5GAP - chains U and A of the 12 polymer chains in the assembly; structure by electron microscopy, 3.60 A resolution.

== Chain U ==
Molecule: U5 snRNA
Source organism: Saccharomyces cerevisiae
Sequence (214 nucleotides; row label = number of the first residue in the row):
     1 AAGCAGCUUU ACAGAUCAAU GGCGGAGGGA GGUCAACAUC AAGAACUGUG GGCCUUUUAU
    61 UGCCUAUAGA ACUUAUAACG AACAUGGUUC UUGCCUUUUA CCAGAACCAU CCGGGUGUUG
   121 UCUCCAUAGA AACAGGUAAA GCUGUCCGUU ACUGUGGGCU UGCCAUAUUU UUUGGAACUU
   181 UUCUGCCCUU UUUCUCAAUG AGUAAGGAGG GCGU
Unresolved in the structure: 1-87, 108-214

== Chain A ==
Name: Pre-mRNA-splicing factor 8
Source organism: Saccharomyces cerevisiae
UniProtKB: P33334 (PRP8_YEAST); residues 1-2413 here = UniProt positions 1-2413
Sequence (2413 residues; numbered 1 to 2413; the number before each row is that of its first residue):
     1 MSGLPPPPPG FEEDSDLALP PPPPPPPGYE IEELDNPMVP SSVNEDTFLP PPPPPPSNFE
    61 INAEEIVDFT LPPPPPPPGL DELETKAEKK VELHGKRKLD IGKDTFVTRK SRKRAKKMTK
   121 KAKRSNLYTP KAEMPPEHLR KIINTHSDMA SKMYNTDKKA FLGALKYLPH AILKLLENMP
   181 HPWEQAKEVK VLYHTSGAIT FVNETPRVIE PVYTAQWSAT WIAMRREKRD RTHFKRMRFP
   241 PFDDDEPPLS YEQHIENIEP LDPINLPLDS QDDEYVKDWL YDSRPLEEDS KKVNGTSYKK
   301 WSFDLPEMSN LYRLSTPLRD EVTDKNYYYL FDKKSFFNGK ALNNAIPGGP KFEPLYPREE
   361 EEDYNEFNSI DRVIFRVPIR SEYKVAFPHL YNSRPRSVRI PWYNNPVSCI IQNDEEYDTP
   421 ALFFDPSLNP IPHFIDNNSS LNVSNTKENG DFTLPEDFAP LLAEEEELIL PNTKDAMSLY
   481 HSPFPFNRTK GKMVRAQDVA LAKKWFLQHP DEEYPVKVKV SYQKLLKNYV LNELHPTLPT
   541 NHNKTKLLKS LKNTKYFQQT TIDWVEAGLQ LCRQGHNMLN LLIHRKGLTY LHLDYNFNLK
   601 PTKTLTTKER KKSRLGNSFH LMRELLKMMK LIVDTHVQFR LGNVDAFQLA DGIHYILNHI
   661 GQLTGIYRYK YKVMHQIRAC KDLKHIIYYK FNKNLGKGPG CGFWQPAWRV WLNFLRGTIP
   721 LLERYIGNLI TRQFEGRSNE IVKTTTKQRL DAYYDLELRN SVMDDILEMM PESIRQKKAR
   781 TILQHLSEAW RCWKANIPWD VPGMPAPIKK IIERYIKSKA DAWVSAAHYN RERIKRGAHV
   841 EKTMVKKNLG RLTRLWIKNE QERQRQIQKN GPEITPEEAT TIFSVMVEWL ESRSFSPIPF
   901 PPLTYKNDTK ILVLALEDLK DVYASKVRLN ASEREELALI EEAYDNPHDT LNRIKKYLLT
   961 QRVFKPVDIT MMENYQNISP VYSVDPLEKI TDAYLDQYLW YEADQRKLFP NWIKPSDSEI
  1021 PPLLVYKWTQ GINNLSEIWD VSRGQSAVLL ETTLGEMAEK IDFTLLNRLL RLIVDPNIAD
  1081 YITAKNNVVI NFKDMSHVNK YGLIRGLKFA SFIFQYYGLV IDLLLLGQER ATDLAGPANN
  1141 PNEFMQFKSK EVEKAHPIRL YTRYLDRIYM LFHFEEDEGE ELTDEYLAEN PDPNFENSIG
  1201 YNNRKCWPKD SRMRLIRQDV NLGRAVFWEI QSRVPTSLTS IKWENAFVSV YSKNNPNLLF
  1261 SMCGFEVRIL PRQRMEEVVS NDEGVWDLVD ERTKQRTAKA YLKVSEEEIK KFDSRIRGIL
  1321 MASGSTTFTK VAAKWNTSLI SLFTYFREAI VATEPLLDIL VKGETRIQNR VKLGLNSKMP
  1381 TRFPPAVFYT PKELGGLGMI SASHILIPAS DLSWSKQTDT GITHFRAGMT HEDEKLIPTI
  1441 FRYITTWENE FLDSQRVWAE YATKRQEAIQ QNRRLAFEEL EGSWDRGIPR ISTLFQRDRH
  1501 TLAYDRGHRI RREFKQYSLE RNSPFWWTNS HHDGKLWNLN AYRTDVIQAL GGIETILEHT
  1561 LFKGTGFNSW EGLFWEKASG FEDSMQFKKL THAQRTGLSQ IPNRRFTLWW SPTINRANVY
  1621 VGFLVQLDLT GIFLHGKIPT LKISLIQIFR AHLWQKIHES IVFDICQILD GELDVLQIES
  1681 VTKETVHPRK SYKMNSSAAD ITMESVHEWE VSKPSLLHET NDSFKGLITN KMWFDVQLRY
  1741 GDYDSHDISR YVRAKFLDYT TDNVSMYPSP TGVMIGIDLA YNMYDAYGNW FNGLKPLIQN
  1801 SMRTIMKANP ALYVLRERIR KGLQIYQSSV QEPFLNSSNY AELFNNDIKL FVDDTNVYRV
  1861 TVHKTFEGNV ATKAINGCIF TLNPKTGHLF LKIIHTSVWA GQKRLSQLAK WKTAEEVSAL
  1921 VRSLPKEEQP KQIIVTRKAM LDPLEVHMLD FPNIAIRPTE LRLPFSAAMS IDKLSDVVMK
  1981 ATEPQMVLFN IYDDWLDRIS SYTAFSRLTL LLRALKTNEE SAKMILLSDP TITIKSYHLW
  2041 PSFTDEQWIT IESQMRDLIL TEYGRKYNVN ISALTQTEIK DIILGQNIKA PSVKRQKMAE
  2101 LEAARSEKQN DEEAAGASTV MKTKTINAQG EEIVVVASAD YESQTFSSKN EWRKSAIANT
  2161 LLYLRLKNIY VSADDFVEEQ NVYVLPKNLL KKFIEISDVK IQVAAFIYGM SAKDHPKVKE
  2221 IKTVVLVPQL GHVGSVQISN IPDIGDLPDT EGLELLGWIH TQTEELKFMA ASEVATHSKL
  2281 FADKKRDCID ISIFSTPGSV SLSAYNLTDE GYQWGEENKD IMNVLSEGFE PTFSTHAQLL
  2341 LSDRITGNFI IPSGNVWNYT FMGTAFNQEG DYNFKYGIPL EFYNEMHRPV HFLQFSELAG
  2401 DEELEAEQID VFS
Unresolved in the structure: 1-750, 1428-1432, 2105-2413
UniProt features mapped onto this chain:
  - region: Met1585 to Leu1598 (Important for branch point selection)
  - mutagenesis: His1658 (H1658S: No effect on viability), Glu1684 (E1684Q: No effect on viability), His1687 (H1687S: No effect on viability), Asp1700 (D1700N: No effect on viability), Asp1735 (D1735N: No effect on viability), Asp1853 (D1853A: Alters protein folding. Severely impaired growth. Strongly reduced growth at 35 degrees Celsius; when associated with A-1854; D1853N: Reduced growth at 30 degrees Celsius ...), Asp1854 (D1854A: Reduced growth at 30 degrees Celsius. Strongly reduced growth at 16 degrees Celsius. Strongly reduced growth at 35 degrees Celsius; when associated with A-1853 ...), Thr1855 (T1855A: Reduced growth at 30 degrees Celsius. Strongly reduced growth at 16 degrees Celsius), Thr1936 (T1936A: Reduced growth at 30 degrees Celsius. Strongly reduced growth at 16 degrees Celsius), Arg1937 (R1937K: Severely impaired growth. Reduced growth at 30 degrees Celsius. Strongly reduced growth at 16 degrees Celsius)
From the paper describing this entry:
  - conformationally variable residues (order/disorder transition): Met1585 to Leu1598
  - mutagenesis - Y403A, Y403F: unchanged growth

== Interface between chain U and chain A ==
Pairs across the interface - 8 pairs, chain U then chain A:
  C90(U) - Tyr829(A)  phosphate contact
  U91(U) - Arg836(A)  salt bridge to the phosphate
  C94(U) - Lys1362(A)  salt bridge to the phosphate
  C95(U) - Asn1369(A)  sugar contact
  U96(U) - Arg1366(A)  salt bridge to the phosphate
  U96(U) - Asn1369(A)  phosphate contact
  U96(U) - Leu1373(A)  sugar contact
  U96(U) - Met1379(A)  base contact
Other interface residues (no listed pair), chain U (6 interface residues in all): U97
Other interface residues (no listed pair), chain A (8 interface residues in all): His839

== In short ==
6 residues of chain U face 8 of chain A across their interface, with 3 salt bridges. Polar contacts include
U91(U)-Arg836(A), C94(U)-Lys1362(A) and U96(U)-Arg1366(A). From UniProt: 10 mutagenesis sites on chain A. From
the paper: Y403A and Y403F of chain A leave growth unchanged; conformational variability at Met1585(A).
Chain U is U5 snRNA and chain A is Pre-mRNA-splicing factor 8, both from Saccharomyces cerevisiae; the
structure, Body region of the U4/U6.U5 tri-snRNP, was determined by electron microscopy, deposited together
with 5GAM, 5GAN and 5GAO.
